PDB entry 6NEX | X-ray diffraction, 2.15 A resolution | chains L and H

Chain L:
Name: Anitgen binding fragment light chain
From: Mus musculus
Chain sequence (215 residues; each row starts with the number of its first residue):
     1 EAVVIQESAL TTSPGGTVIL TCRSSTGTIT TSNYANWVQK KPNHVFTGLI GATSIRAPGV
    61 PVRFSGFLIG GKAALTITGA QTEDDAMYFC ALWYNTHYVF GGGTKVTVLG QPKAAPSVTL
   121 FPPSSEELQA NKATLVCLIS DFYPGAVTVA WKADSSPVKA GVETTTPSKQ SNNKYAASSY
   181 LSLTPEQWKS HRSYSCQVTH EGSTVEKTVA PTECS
Unresolved in the structure: 213-215
Disulfide bonds: Cys22-Cys90, Cys137-Cys196
Modified positions: Glu1 (pyroglutamic acid; PCA); Lys40, Lys41, Lys105, Lys169, Lys174, Lys207 (N-dimethyl-lysine; MLY)

Chain H:
Name: Antigen binding fragment heavy chain
From: Mus musculus
Chain sequence (218 residues; row label = number of the first residue in the row):
     1 EVQLVESGGG LVQPGGSLRL SCAASGFIFS SDWMNWVRQA PGKGLEWVAN INQDGSEKYY
    61 VDSVKGRFTI SRDNAQNSLY LQMNSLRAED TAVYYCAKEL GPWGQGTLVT VSSASTKGPS
   121 VFPLAPSSKS TSGGTAALGC LVKDYFPEPV TVSWNSGALT SGVHTFPAVL QSSGLYSLSS
   181 VVTVPSSSLG TQTYICNVNH KPSNTKVDKR VEPKSCDK
Unresolved in the structure: 1, 215-218
Disulfide bonds: Cys22-Cys96, Cys140-Cys196
Modified positions: Lys58, Lys98, Lys201, Lys209 (N-dimethyl-lysine; MLY)

Interface between chain L and chain H:
Residue-residue contacts - 60 pairs, chain L then chain H:
  Tyr34(L) - Glu99(H)
  Asn36(L) - Glu99(H)  hydrogen bond (side chain-backbone)
  Val38(L) - Trp103(H)  hydrophobic
  Val45(L) - Trp103(H)
  Val45(L) - Gly104(H)
  Val45(L) - Gln105(H)
  Phe46(L) - Gln39(H)
  Phe46(L) - Leu45(H)  hydrophobic
  Phe46(L) - Tyr95(H)
  Phe46(L) - Pro102(H)
  Phe46(L) - Trp103(H)  hydrogen bond (backbone-backbone)
  Thr47(L) - Gly101(H)
  Thr47(L) - Pro102(H)
  Gly48(L) - Gly101(H)  hydrogen bond (backbone-backbone)
  Gly51(L) - Glu99(H)
  Gly51(L) - Leu100(H)
  Ala52(L) - Glu99(H)  hydrogen bond (backbone-side chain)
  Ile55(L) - Leu100(H)
  Ala57(L) - Leu100(H)  hydrophobic
  Ala57(L) - Gly101(H)
  Phe89(L) - Leu45(H)  hydrophobic
  Trp93(L) - Asn50(H)
  Trp93(L) - Tyr59(H)  hydrophobic
  Thr96(L) - Tyr59(H)
  His97(L) - Trp47(H)
  Tyr98(L) - Asn35(H)
  Tyr98(L) - Trp47(H)
  Tyr98(L) - Glu99(H)  hydrogen bond
  Phe100(L) - Val37(H)  hydrophobic
  Phe100(L) - Leu45(H)
  Phe100(L) - Trp103(H)  hydrophobic
  Phe121(L) - Leu124(H)
  Phe121(L) - Ala125(H)
  Phe121(L) - Ala137(H)
  Phe121(L) - Leu138(H)  hydrophobic
  Ser124(L) - Phe122(H)
  Ser124(L) - Pro123(H)
  Ser125(L) - Lys214(H)
  Glu126(L) - Phe122(H)
  Glu127(L) - Phe122(H)
  Thr134(L) - Leu141(H)
  Thr134(L) - Lys143(H)
  Val136(L) - Ser179(H)
  Leu138(L) - Phe166(H)  hydrophobic
  Leu138(L) - Ser179(H)
  Leu138(L) - Val181(H)  hydrophobic
  Ile139(L) - Phe166(H)
  Ser140(L) - His164(H)
  Glu163(L) - Gln171(H)
  Glu163(L) - Ser172(H)  hydrogen bond (side chain-backbone)
  Thr165(L) - Val169(H)
  Ser168(L) - Pro167(H)
  Gln170(L) - His164(H)  hydrogen bond
  Ala176(L) - His164(H)
  Ala176(L) - Phe166(H)  hydrophobic
  Ala177(L) - Phe166(H)
  Tyr180(L) - Leu141(H)  hydrophobic
  Tyr180(L) - Val169(H)  hydrophobic
  Tyr180(L) - Leu178(H)
  Tyr180(L) - Ser179(H)  hydrogen bond
Interface residues without a listed pair, chain L (44 interface residues in all): Ala35, Lys40, Ile50, Arg56, Thr119, Thr164, Ser178, Ser182, Lys207, Thr212
Interface residues without a listed pair, chain H (38 interface residues in all): Thr131, Ser132, Gly139, Ala168, Ser177

Overview:
Chain L and chain H form an interface of 44 and 38 residues respectively; the contacts include 8 hydrogen
bonds. Polar pairs include Asn36(L)-Glu99(H), Ala52(L)-Glu99(H) and Tyr98(L)-Glu99(H).
Here chain L is Anitgen binding fragment light chain and chain H is Antigen binding fragment heavy chain, both
from Mus musculus. Entry 6NEX (Fab fragment of anti-cocaine antibody h2E2) was determined by X-ray diffraction
(same publication as 6NFN).
